PDB entry 5W99 | X-ray diffraction, 1.59 A resolution | chain A

Chain A:
Protein: PbtD
Source organism: Planobispora rosea
Reference sequence: U5Q3T2 (U5Q3T2_PLARO); residues 1-333 here = UniProt positions 1-333
Amino-acid sequence (336 residues; each row starts with the number of its first residue; numbers below 1 keep their minus sign (Ser-2 is residue -2)):
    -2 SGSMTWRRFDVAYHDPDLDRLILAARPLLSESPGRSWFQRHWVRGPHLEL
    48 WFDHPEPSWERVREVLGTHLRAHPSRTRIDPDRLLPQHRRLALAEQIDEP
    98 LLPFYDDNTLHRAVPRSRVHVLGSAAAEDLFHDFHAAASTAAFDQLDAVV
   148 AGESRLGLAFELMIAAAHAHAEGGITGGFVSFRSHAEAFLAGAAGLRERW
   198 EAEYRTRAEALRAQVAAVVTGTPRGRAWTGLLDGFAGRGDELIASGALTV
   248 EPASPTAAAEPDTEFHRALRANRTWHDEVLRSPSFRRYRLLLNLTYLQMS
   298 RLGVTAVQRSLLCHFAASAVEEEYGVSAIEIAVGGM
Unresolved in the structure: -2 to 1, 247-257, 332-333
Construct notes: expression tag (-2 to 0)
Residues lining bound ligands: TSP (A1V; 2,2'-(6-(2'-(aminomethyl)-[2,4'-bithiazol]-4-yl)pyridine-2,5-diyl)bis(thiazole-4-carboxylic acid)): Glu169, Gly170, Thr173, Gly174, Val177, Ser178, Ser181, His182, Phe262, Leu266, Asn269, Thr271, Trp272, Val276, Phe282, Arg286, Ile328, Ala329, Gly331
What the authors report for this chain:
  - conformationally variable residues (order/disorder transition): Glu248 to His273
  - binding site for TSP: His182, Phe282

Summary:
Chain A binds TSP. From the paper: a binding site for TSP at His182 and Phe282; conformational variability at
Glu248.
Chain A is PbtD (Planobispora rosea); the structure, Pyridine synthase, PbtD, from GE2270 biosynthesis bound
to TSP, was determined by X-ray diffraction, deposited together with 5W98, 5WA3 and 5WA4.
